PDB entry 1P3M | X-ray diffraction, 2.90 A resolution | chains I and E of the 10 polymer chains in the assembly

== Chain I ==
Molecule: Palindromic 146bp Human Alpha-Satellite DNA fragment
From: Homo sapiens
Sequence (146 nucleotides; each row starts with the number of its first residue):
     1 ATCAATATCC ACCTGCAGAT TCTACCAAAA GTGTATTTGG AAACTGCTCC ATCAAAAGGC
    61 ATGTTCAGCG GAATTCCGCT GAACATGCCT TTTGATGGAG CAGTTTCCAA ATACACTTTT
   121 GGTAGAATCT GCAGGTGGAT ATTGAT

== Chain E ==
Protein: Histone H3
From: Xenopus laevis
UniProt: Q7ZT64 (Q7ZT64_9ZZZZ); residues 601-735 here correspond to UniProt positions 2-136 (UniProt number = residue number - 599)
Chain sequence (135 residues; each row starts with the number of its first residue):
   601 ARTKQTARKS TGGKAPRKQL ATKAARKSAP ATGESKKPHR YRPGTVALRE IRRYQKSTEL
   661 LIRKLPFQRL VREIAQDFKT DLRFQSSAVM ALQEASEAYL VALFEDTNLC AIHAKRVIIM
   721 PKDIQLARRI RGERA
Not modelled in the structure: 601-636
Differences from the reference sequence: conflict Glu634 (Gly35 in Q7ZT64), Ser635 (Val36 in Q7ZT64), Ala702 (Gly103 in Q7ZT64), Ile718 (Thr119 in Q7ZT64)

== Chain I / chain E interface ==
Contacting residue pairs (25; chain I residue first):
  DA5(I) - His639(E)  phosphate contact
  DT6(I) - His639(E)  sugar contact
  DT6(I) - Tyr641(E)  hydrogen bond to the sugar
  DA7(I) - Tyr641(E)  sugar contact
  DA7(I) - Arg649(E)  sugar contact
  DT8(I) - Arg649(E)  phosphate contact
  DG81(I) - Pro643(E)  phosphate contact
  DG81(I) - Gly644(E)  phosphate contact
  DA82(I) - Arg640(E)  hydrogen bond to the base
  DA82(I) - Tyr641(E)  phosphate contact
  DA82(I) - Gly644(E)  hydrogen bond to the phosphate
  DA82(I) - Thr645(E)  phosphate contact
  DA82(I) - Val646(E)  hydrogen bond to the phosphate
  DA82(I) - Ala647(E)  hydrogen bond to the phosphate
  DA83(I) - Arg640(E)  hydrogen bond to the sugar
  DA83(I) - Tyr641(E)  hydrogen bond to the phosphate
  DT90(I) - Arg663(E)  hydrogen bond to the phosphate
  DT90(I) - Leu665(E)  phosphate contact
  DT90(I) - Pro666(E)  phosphate contact
  DT90(I) - Arg669(E)  salt bridge to the phosphate
  DT91(I) - Arg663(E)  salt bridge to the phosphate
  DT91(I) - Lys664(E)  hydrogen bond to the phosphate
  DT91(I) - Leu665(E)  hydrogen bond to the phosphate
  DA99(I) - Arg683(E)  sugar contact
  DG100(I) - Arg683(E)  sugar contact
Also at the interface, not in a pair above, chain I (13 interface residues in all): DC9, DG71
Also at the interface, not in a pair above, chain E (18 interface residues in all): Arg642, Lys656, Lys715

== In short ==
Chain I and chain E form an interface of 13 and 18 residues respectively, with 10 hydrogen bonds and 2 salt
bridges. Polar contacts include DA82(I)-Arg640(E), DT6(I)-Tyr641(E) and DA83(I)-Arg640(E).
Here chain I is Palindromic 146bp Human Alpha-Satellite DNA fragment (Homo sapiens) and chain E is Histone H3
(Xenopus laevis). Entry 1P3M (Crystallographic Studies of Nucleosome Core Particles containing Histone 'Sin'
Mutants) was determined by X-ray diffraction, deposited together with 1P34, 1P3A, 1P3B, 1P3F, 1P3G, 1P3I and 4
further entries.
